PDB entry 4J8Y | X-ray diffraction, 1.70 A resolution | chain A

[Chain A]
Molecule: DARPin_E3_5_D77S
From: synthetic construct
Notes: antibody fragment or engineered binder
Amino-acid sequence (169 residues; each row starts with the number of its first residue):
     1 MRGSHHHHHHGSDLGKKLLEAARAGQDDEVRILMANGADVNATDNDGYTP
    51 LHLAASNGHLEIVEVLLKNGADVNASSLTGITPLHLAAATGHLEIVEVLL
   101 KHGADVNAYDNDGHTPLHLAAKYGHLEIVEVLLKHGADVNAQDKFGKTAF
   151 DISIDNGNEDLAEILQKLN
Not modelled in the structure: 1-12
What the authors report for this chain:
  - conformationally variable residues: Tyr48

[Summary]
From the paper: conformational variability at Tyr48.
Chain A is DARPin_E3_5_D77S (synthetic construct); the structure, E3_5 DARPin D77S mutant, was determined by
X-ray diffraction (same publication as 4JB8 and 4J7W).
